Entry 6ILM (electron microscopy, 3.40 A resolution); this record covers chains A and D of the 6 polymer chains in the assembly.

# Chain A
Protein: Capsid protein VP1
Source organism: Echovirus E6
Chain sequence (289 residues; numbered 1 to 289; the number before each row is that of its first residue):
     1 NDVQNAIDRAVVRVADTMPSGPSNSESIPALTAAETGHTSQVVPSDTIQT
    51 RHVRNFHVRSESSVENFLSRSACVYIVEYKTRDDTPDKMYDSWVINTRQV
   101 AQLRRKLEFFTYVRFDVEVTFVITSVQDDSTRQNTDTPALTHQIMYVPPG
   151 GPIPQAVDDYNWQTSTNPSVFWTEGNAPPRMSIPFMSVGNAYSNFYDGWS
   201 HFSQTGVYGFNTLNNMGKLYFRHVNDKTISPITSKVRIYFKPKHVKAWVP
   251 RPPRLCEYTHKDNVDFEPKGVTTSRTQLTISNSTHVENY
Bound ions: K+: Val14, Asp16
Residues lining bound ligands: sphingosine (SPH): Ile95, Thr97, Arg98, Leu107, Val113, Phe115, Val117, Val119, Tyr146, Pro168, Met181, Ile183, Met186, Tyr192, Asn194, Asn214, Met216, Leu219, Phe240

# Chain D
Protein: Capsid protein VP4
Source organism: Echovirus E6
Chain sequence (68 residues; each row starts with the number of its first residue):
     1 GAQVSTQKTGAHETSLSASGNSIIHYTNINYYKDAASNSANRQDFTQDPG
    51 KFTEPVKDIMVKSLPALN
Disordered / not traced: 15-21
Bound ions: Na+ near Leu64 (its only coordinating residue here)

# Interface between chain A and chain D
Pairs across the interface (45; chain A residue first):
  Val3(A) - Asn41(D)  hydrogen bond (backbone-side chain)
  Gln4(A) - Asn41(D)
  Asn5(A) - Gln3(D)  hydrogen bond
  Asn5(A) - Asn30(D)
  Ala6(A) - Gln3(D)
  Asp8(A) - Gln43(D)
  Asp8(A) - Asp44(D)
  Arg9(A) - Ser5(D)
  Arg9(A) - Gln43(D)
  Ala10(A) - Gln43(D)
  Ala10(A) - Phe45(D)
  Val11(A) - Phe45(D)  hydrophobic
  Ser27(A) - Ser63(D)
  Ile28(A) - Ser63(D)
  Pro29(A) - Lys62(D)
  Ala33(A) - Leu67(D)  hydrophobic
  Thr36(A) - Val56(D)
  Thr36(A) - Met60(D)
  Gly37(A) - Pro55(D)
  His38(A) - Glu54(D)  salt bridge
  His38(A) - Met60(D)
  Thr39(A) - Thr53(D)
  Gln41(A) - Thr53(D)
  Gln41(A) - Glu54(D)
  Gln41(A) - Lys62(D)
  Asp46(A) - Lys62(D)  salt bridge
  Phe56(A) - His12(D)
  Arg59(A) - Gln47(D)  hydrogen bond
  Ser60(A) - Lys8(D)  hydrogen bond
  Ser60(A) - Phe45(D)
  Glu65(A) - Ala40(D)
  Glu65(A) - Asn41(D)
  Glu65(A) - Arg42(D)
  Asn66(A) - Arg42(D)
  Ser69(A) - Arg42(D)  hydrogen bond (backbone-side chain)
  Asp116(A) - Ala36(D)
  Ser182(A) - Ala36(D)
  Pro184(A) - Ala36(D)  hydrophobic
  Lys241(A) - Arg42(D)
  Lys243(A) - Ala36(D)  hydrogen bond (side chain-backbone)
  Lys243(A) - Asn38(D)  hydrogen bond (side chain-backbone)
  His244(A) - Ala35(D)
  His244(A) - Ser39(D)  hydrogen bond (side chain-backbone)
  His244(A) - Asn41(D)
  Pro250(A) - Phe52(D)
Also at the interface, not in a pair above, chain A (38 interface residues in all): Ile7, Val12, Glu26, Leu31, Val58, Ser63, Ile183
Also at the interface, not in a pair above, chain D (30 interface residues in all): Val4, Thr6, Ala11, Ser37, Pro65

# Overview
The interface between chain A and chain D involves 38 residues on one side and 30 on the other; the contacts
include 8 hydrogen bonds and 2 salt bridges. Polar contacts include His38(A)-Glu54(D), Asp46(A)-Lys62(D) and
Val3(A)-Asn41(D). Ligands of chain A: sphingosine.
Chain A is Capsid protein VP1 and chain D is Capsid protein VP4, both from Echovirus E6; the structure,
Cryo-EM structure of Echovirus 6 complexed with its uncoating receptor FcRn at PH 7.4, was determined by
electron microscopy (same publication as 6ILJ, 6ILK, 6ILL, 6ILN, 6ILO and 6ILP).
